PDB entry 9JUY | X-ray diffraction, 1.42 A resolution | chain A

# Chain A
Molecule: CREB-binding protein
Organism: Homo sapiens
Notes: EC 2.3.1.48, 2.3.1.-
Reference sequence: Q92793 (CBP_HUMAN); residue numbers follow UniProt; this construct covers 1081-1197
Amino-acid sequence (133 residues; numbered 1065 to 1197; the number before each row is that of its first residue):
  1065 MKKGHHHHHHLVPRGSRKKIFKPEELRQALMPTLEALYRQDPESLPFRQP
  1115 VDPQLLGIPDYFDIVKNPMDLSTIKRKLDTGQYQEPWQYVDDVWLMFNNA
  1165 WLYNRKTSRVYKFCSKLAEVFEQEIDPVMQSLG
Not modelled in the structure: 1065-1080
Sequence notes: initiating methionine (1065); expression tag (1066-1080)
Small-molecule neighbours: A1EDO ((5S)-1-(3-chloranyl-4-methoxy-phenyl)-5-[4-(3-methyl-1,2-benzoxazol-5-yl)-1-[(2S)-2-morpholin-4-ylpropyl]imidazol-2-yl]pyrrolidin-2-one): Pro1106, Leu1109, Pro1110, Phe1111, Val1115, Leu1120, Ile1122, Tyr1125, Ala1164, Tyr1167, Asn1168, Arg1173, Val1174, Phe1177
Swiss-Prot annotation at these positions:
  - region: Asn1162 to Lys1180 (Interaction with ASF1A)
  - natural variant: Tyr1175 (Y1175C: In RSTS1)
  - mutagenesis: Asp1116 (D1116R: Impairs binding to acetylated histones), Phe1126 (F1126A: Impairs binding to acetylated histones), Asn1162 (N1162E/R: Abolishes interaction with ASF1A), Trp1165 (W1165A: Abolishes interaction with ASF1A), Lys1170 (K1170E: Impairs binding to acetylated histones), Ser1179 (S1179I: Impairs interaction with ASF1A), Lys1180 (K1180E: Abolishes interaction with ASF1A), Glu1183 (E1183R: Abolishes interaction with ASF1A)

# Summary
Bound to chain A: compound A1EDO. From UniProt: 8 mutagenesis sites.
Chain A is CREB-binding protein (Homo sapiens); the structure, X-ray crystal structure of Y16513 in CBP, was
determined by X-ray diffraction together with 9JUT and 9JUU from the same study.
